7V0K - chains X and P of the 10 polymer chains in the assembly; structure by electron microscopy, 2.40 A resolution.

== Chain X ==
Name: Protein 4.2
Source organism: Homo sapiens
UniProtKB: P16452 (EPB42_HUMAN); residues 1-691 here = UniProt positions 1-691
Sequence (691 residues; each row starts with the number of its first residue):
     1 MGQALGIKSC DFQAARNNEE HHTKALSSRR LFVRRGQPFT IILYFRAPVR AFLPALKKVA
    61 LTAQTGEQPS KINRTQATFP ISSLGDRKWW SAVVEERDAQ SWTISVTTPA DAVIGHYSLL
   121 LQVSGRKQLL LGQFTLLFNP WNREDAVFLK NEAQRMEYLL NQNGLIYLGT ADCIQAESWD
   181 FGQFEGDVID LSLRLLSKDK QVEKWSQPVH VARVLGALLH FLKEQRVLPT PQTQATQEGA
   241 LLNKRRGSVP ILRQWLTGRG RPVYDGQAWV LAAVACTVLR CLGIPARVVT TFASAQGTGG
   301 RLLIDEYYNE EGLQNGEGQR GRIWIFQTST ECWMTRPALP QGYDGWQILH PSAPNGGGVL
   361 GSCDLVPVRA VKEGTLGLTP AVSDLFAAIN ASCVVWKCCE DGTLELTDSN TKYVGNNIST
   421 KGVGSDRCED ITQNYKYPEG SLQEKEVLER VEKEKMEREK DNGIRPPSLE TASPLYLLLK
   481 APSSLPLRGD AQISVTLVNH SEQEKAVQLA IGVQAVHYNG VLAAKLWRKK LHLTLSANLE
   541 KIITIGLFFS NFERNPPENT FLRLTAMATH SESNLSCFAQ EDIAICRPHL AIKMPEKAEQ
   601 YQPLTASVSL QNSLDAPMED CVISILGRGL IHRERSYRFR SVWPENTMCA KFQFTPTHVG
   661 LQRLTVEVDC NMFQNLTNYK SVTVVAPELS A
Unresolved in the structure: 1-3, 231-240, 354-360, 460-472
Swiss-Prot annotation at these positions:
  - region: Leu31 to Phe39 (Band 3 binding)
  - modified residue: Ser248 (Phosphoserine)
  - lipidation: Gly2 (N-myristoyl glycine)
  - natural variant: Ala112 (A112T: In SPH5), Asp145 (D145Y: In SPH5), Arg280 (R280Q: In SPH5), Arg287 (R287C: In SPH5)

== Chain P ==
Name: Band 3 anion transport protein
Source organism: Homo sapiens
UniProtKB: P02730 (B3AT_HUMAN); residues 1-911 here = UniProt positions 1-911
Sequence (911 residues; numbered 1 to 911; the number before each row is that of its first residue):
     1 MEELQDDYED MMEENLEQEE YEDPDIPESQ MEEPAAHDTE ATATDYHTTS HPGTHKVYVE
    61 LQELVMDEKN QELRWMEAAR WVQLEENLGE NGAWGRPHLS HLTFWSLLEL RRVFTKGTVL
   121 LDLQETSLAG VANQLLDRFI FEDQIRPQDR EELLRALLLK HSHAGELEAL GGVKPAVLTR
   181 SGDPSQPLLP QHSSLETQLF CEQGDGGTEG HSPSGILEKI PPDSEATLVL VGRADFLEQP
   241 VLGFVRLQEA AELEAVELPV PIRFLFVLLG PEAPHIDYTQ LGRAAATLMS ERVFRIDAYM
   301 AQSRGELLHS LEGFLDCSLV LPPTDAPSEQ ALLSLVPVQR ELLRRRYQSS PAKPDSSFYK
   361 GLDLNGGPDD PLQQTGQLFG GLVRDIRRRY PYYLSDITDA FSPQVLAAVI FIYFAALSPA
   421 ITFGGLLGEK TRNQMGVSEL LISTAVQGIL FALLGAQPLL VVGFSGPLLV FEEAFFSFCE
   481 TNGLEYIVGR VWIGFWLILL VVLVVAFEGS FLVRFISRYT QEIFSFLISL IFIYETFSKL
   541 IKIFQDHPLQ KTYNYNVLMV PKPQGPLPNT ALLSLVLMAG TFFFAMMLRK FKNSSYFPGK
   601 LRRVIGDFGV PISILIMVLV DFFIQDTYTQ KLSVPDGFKV SNSSARGWVI HPLGLRSEFP
   661 IWMMFASALP ALLVFILIFL ESQITTLIVS KPERKMVKGS GFHLDLLLVV GMGGVAALFG
   721 MPWLSATTVR SVTHANALTV MGKASTPGAA AQIQEVKEQR ISGLLVAVLV GLSILMEPIL
   781 SRIPLAVLFG IFLYMGVTSL SGIQLFDRIL LLFKPPKYHP DVPYVKRVKT WRMHLFTGIQ
   841 IICLAVLWVV KSTPASLALP FVLILTVPLR RVLLPLIFRN VELQCLDADD AKATFDEEEG
   901 RDEYDEVAMP V
Unresolved in the structure: 1-29, 182-191, 204-215, 349-370, 744-750, 895-911
Glycans and other covalent adducts: N-acetylglucosamine (NAG) linked to Asn642
Ligand contacts:
  - PIO ([(2R)-2-octanoyloxy-3-[oxidanyl-[(1R,2R,3S,4R,5R,6S)-2,3,6-tris(oxidanyl)-4,5-diphosphonooxy-cyclohexyl]oxy-phosphoryl]oxy-propyl] octanoate), molecule 1: Phe597, Pro598, Gly599, Lys600, Leu601, Arg602, Arg603
  - PIO, molecule 2: Leu812, Phe813, Lys814, Pro815, Pro816, Lys817, Tyr818
  - diundecyl phosphatidyl choline (PLC), molecule 1: Phe537, Leu540, Ile541, Phe544, Gln545, Asp546, Pro548, Leu549, Leu575, Ala579
  - diundecyl phosphatidyl choline (PLC), molecule 2: Val576, Gly580, Phe584, Met617, Val620, Ile624
Swiss-Prot annotation at these positions:
  - region: Glu13 to Met31 (Microbial infection: Interaction with P.falciparum (isolate K1) FBPA), Ala176 to Ser185 (Interaction with ANK1)
  - site: Lys590 (Important for anion transport), Glu681 (Important for anion-proton cotransport)
  - modified residue: Met1 (N-acetylmethionine), Tyr8 (Phosphotyrosine), Tyr21 (Phosphotyrosine), Tyr46 (Phosphotyrosine), Ser185 (Phosphoserine), Ser350 (Phosphoserine), Tyr359 (Phosphotyrosine), Tyr904 (Phosphotyrosine)
  - lipidation: Cys843 (S-palmitoyl cysteine)
  - glycosylation: Asn642 (N-linked (GlcNAc...) (complex) asparagine)
  - natural variant: Glu40 (E40K: Found in patients with hemolytic anemia; uncertain significance), Lys56 (K56E: In Di(a)/Memphis-II antigen), Glu90 (E90K: In SPH4), Gly130 (G130R: In SPH4), Pro147 (P147S: In SPH4), Ala285 (A285D: In SPH4), Pro327 (P327R: In SPH4), Ala400 to Ala408 (deletion: In SAO and DRTA4), Glu429 (E429D: In NFLD+ antigen), Arg432 (R432W: In ELO antigen), Thr444 (T444N: In DRTA4), Gly455 (G455E: In SPH4; G455R: In SPH4), 40 further natural variant entries in UniProt
  - mutagenesis: Glu85 (E85A/R: Impairs expression at the cell membrane), Arg283 (R283A/E/S: Impairs expression at the cell membrane), Asn642 (N642D: Loss of N-glycosylation site), Glu681 (E681Q: Impairs expression at the cell membrane)
From the paper describing this entry:
  - post-translational modification sites: Tyr8 (citing earlier work)

== How chain X and chain P interact ==
Pairs across the interface (79):
  Ser27(X) - Glu249(P)  hydrogen bond
  Ser28(X) - Glu249(P)  hydrogen bond (backbone-side chain)
  Arg29(X) - Glu249(P)  hydrogen bond (backbone-side chain)
  Arg29(X) - Ala250(P)
  Arg29(X) - Pro261(P)
  Glu185(X) - Gln124(P)
  Asp187(X) - Thr48(P)
  Asp187(X) - Thr49(P)  hydrogen bond
  Asp187(X) - Ser50(P)
  Asp190(X) - Ser50(P)
  Leu191(X) - Thr49(P)
  Lys244(X) - Thr42(P)
  Arg246(X) - Thr42(P)
  Arg246(X) - Asp45(P)
  Arg246(X) - Tyr46(P)
  Pro250(X) - Asp45(P)
  Arg253(X) - Asp45(P)  hydrogen bond (side chain-backbone)
  Arg253(X) - His47(P)  hydrogen bond (side chain-backbone)
  Arg253(X) - Thr48(P)
  Arg253(X) - Thr49(P)
  Thr257(X) - Thr49(P)
  Arg259(X) - Thr49(P)
  Arg261(X) - Ala41(P)
  Arg261(X) - Thr44(P)
  Arg261(X) - Asp45(P)  salt bridge
  Tyr601(X) - Ser127(P)  hydrogen bond
  Tyr601(X) - Ala129(P)
  Tyr601(X) - Gly130(P)
  Tyr601(X) - Asn133(P)
  Leu626(X) - Tyr46(P)
  Arg628(X) - Gln124(P)
  Leu630(X) - Gln134(P)  hydrogen bond (backbone-side chain)
  His632(X) - Leu120(P)
  His632(X) - Leu121(P)  hydrogen bond (side chain-backbone)
  His632(X) - Asp122(P)
  His632(X) - Leu123(P)
  His632(X) - Gln134(P)  hydrogen bond (backbone-side chain)
  Arg633(X) - Tyr46(P)  hydrogen bond (side chain-backbone)
  Arg633(X) - Leu121(P)  hydrogen bond (side chain-backbone)
  Arg633(X) - Asp122(P)  salt bridge
  Arg633(X) - Gln302(P)  hydrogen bond
  Glu634(X) - Thr42(P)
  Glu634(X) - Tyr46(P)  hydrogen bond
  Glu634(X) - Arg138(P)  hydrogen bond (backbone-side chain)
  Arg635(X) - Asp137(P)  salt bridge
  Arg635(X) - Arg138(P)
  Arg635(X) - Phe141(P)
  Ser636(X) - Ala36(P)
  Ser636(X) - His37(P)  hydrogen bond (backbone-backbone)
  Ser636(X) - Phe141(P)
  Tyr637(X) - Pro34(P)  hydrophobic
  Tyr637(X) - Ala35(P)
  Tyr637(X) - Ala36(P)  hydrophobic
  Tyr637(X) - His37(P)
  Tyr637(X) - Phe141(P)
  Arg638(X) - Pro34(P)
  Arg638(X) - Ala35(P)  hydrogen bond (backbone-backbone)
  Arg638(X) - Ala36(P)
  Arg638(X) - His37(P)  hydrogen bond
  Phe639(X) - Glu32(P)
  Arg640(X) - Glu32(P)  salt bridge
  Cys649(X) - Glu32(P)
  Ala650(X) - Glu32(P)
  Ala650(X) - Pro34(P)  hydrophobic
  Lys651(X) - Gln30(P)
  Lys651(X) - Glu32(P)  hydrogen bond (backbone-backbone)
  Lys651(X) - Glu33(P)
  Lys651(X) - Pro34(P)
  Phe652(X) - Pro34(P)  hydrophobic
  Phe654(X) - Asp137(P)
  Thr655(X) - Asn133(P)
  Thr655(X) - Gln134(P)
  Thr655(X) - Asp137(P)  hydrogen bond (backbone-side chain)
  Thr655(X) - Arg150(P)  hydrogen bond
  Thr657(X) - Glu125(P)  hydrogen bond
  Thr657(X) - Gly130(P)
  Thr657(X) - Gln134(P)  hydrogen bond
  His658(X) - Gln124(P)  hydrogen bond (side chain-backbone)
  His658(X) - Glu125(P)  salt bridge
Interface residues without a listed pair, chain X (41 interface residues in all): Gly186, Gly260, Val622, Ile631, Met648, Gln653
Interface residues without a listed pair, chain P (40 interface residues in all): Met31, Asp38, Thr39, Ala43, Gln248

== Summary ==
Chain X and chain P form an interface of 41 and 40 residues respectively, with 24 hydrogen bonds and 5 salt
bridges. Among the polar pairs are Arg261(X)-Asp45(P), Arg633(X)-Asp122(P) and Arg635(X)-Asp137(P). Chain P
binds diundecyl phosphatidyl choline and compound PIO. N-acetylglucosamine is covalently linked to Asn642(P).
From the paper: a modification site at Tyr8(P).
Here chain X is Protein 4.2 and chain P is Band 3 anion transport protein, both from Homo sapiens. Entry 7V0K
(Consensus refinement of human erythrocyte ankyrin-1 complex (Composite map)) was determined by electron
microscopy (same publication as 7UZ3, 7UZQ, 7UZU, 7V07, 7V0M, 7V0S and 10 further entries).
